PDB entry 2EG5 | X-ray diffraction, 2.20 A resolution | chains A and C

Chain A (and C):
Molecule: Xanthosine methyltransferase
Source organism: Coffea canephora
Notes: EC 2.1.1.-; chain C of this document is another copy of the same molecule, construct and numbering; everything in this record applies to it too
Reference sequence: A4GE69 (A4GE69_COFCA); residues 1-372 here = UniProt positions 1-372
Chain sequence (372 residues; each row starts with the number of its first residue):
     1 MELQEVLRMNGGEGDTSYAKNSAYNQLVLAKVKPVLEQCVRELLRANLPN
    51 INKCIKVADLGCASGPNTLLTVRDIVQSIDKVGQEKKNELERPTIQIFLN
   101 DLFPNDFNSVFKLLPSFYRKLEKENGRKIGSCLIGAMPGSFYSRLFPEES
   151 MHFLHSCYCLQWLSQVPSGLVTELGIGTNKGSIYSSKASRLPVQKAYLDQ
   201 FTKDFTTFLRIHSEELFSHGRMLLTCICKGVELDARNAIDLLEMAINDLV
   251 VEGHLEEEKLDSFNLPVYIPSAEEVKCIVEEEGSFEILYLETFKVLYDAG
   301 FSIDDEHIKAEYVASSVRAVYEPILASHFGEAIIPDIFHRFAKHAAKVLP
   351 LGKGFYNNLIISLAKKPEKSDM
Unresolved in the structure: 1-13, 85-89, 175, 303-306, 368-372
Residues lining bound ligands:
  - S-adenosylhomocysteine (SAH): Y18, N25, L29, G61, C62, A63, N67, N100, D101, L102, G139, S140, F141, Y142, C157, Y158, C159, W162
  - xanthosine (XTS; 9-[(2R,3R,4S,5R)-3,4-dihydroxy-5-(hydroxymethyl)oxolan-2-yl]-3H-purine-2,6-dione): Y18, N21, S22, A23, Y24, N25, Y158, Q161, W162, I227, A238, Y297, S316, V317, V320, Y321, Y356
Reported in the primary citation:
  - binding site for S-adenosylhomocysteine: Y18, C159
  - binding site for xanthosine: Y18, N21, S22, Y24, N25, Y158, Q161, W162, I227, Y297, S316, V320, Y321, Y356
  - specificity-determining residues: S316, Y356
  - catalytic residues: Y18, Y24, N25 (proposed by the authors, not directly observed)

How chain A and chain C interact:
Residue-residue contacts (42; chain A residue first):
  C54(A) - P147(C)  hydrophobic
  K56(A) - K56(C)
  Q96(A) - P147(C)
  F98(A) - F98(C)  hydrophobic
  F103(A) - F111(C)
  F103(A) - L114(C)  hydrophobic
  F103(A) - P115(C)  hydrophobic
  F103(A) - Y118(C)  hydrophobic
  N105(A) - N108(C)
  D106(A) - N108(C)  hydrogen bond
  F107(A) - N108(C)  hydrogen bond (backbone-side chain)
  F107(A) - F111(C)  hydrophobic
  N108(A) - N105(C)
  N108(A) - D106(C)  hydrogen bond
  N108(A) - F107(C)  hydrogen bond (side chain-backbone)
  N108(A) - N108(C)  hydrogen bond (side chain-backbone)
  F111(A) - F103(C)
  F111(A) - F107(C)  hydrophobic
  F111(A) - A136(C)  hydrophobic
  F111(A) - P138(C)  hydrophobic
  L114(A) - F103(C)  hydrophobic
  P115(A) - F103(C)  hydrophobic
  L133(A) - R144(C)
  L133(A) - F146(C)
  L133(A) - P147(C)
  I134(A) - M137(C)
  I134(A) - P138(C)
  G135(A) - A136(C)
  G135(A) - M137(C)
  A136(A) - G135(C)
  A136(A) - A136(C)  hydrogen bond (backbone-backbone)
  M137(A) - I134(C)
  M137(A) - G135(C)
  P138(A) - F111(C)  hydrophobic
  P138(A) - I134(C)
  R144(A) - G130(C)
  R144(A) - L133(C)
  L145(A) - L133(C)
  F146(A) - L133(C)
  P147(A) - C54(C)  hydrophobic
  P147(A) - Q96(C)
  P147(A) - L133(C)
Other interface residues (no listed pair), chain A (27 interface residues in all): P104, K112, Y118, G130, E148
Other interface residues (no listed pair), chain C (27 interface residues in all): T94, P104, K112, L145

Summary:
The chain A/chain C interface involves 27 residues from each chain, with 6 hydrogen bonds. Polar contacts
include D106(A)-N108(C), F107(A)-N108(C) and N108(A)-N108(C). Chain A binds S-adenosylhomocysteine and
xanthosine. The paper reports catalytic residues Y18(A), Y24(A) and N25(A); a binding site for xanthosine at
Y18(A), N21(A) and S22(A) among others.
Chain A and chain C are both Xanthosine methyltransferase (Coffea canephora); the structure, The structure of
xanthosine methyltransferase, was determined by X-ray diffraction (same publication as 2EFJ).
